PDB entry 9O4F | electron microscopy, 2.24 A resolution | chains B and D of the 6 polymer chains in the assembly

[Chain B]
Molecule: Surface protein
From: Homo sapiens
UniProtKB: Q69384 (ENK6_HUMAN); residue numbers follow UniProt; this construct covers 97-465
Chain sequence (369 residues; each row starts with the number of its first residue):
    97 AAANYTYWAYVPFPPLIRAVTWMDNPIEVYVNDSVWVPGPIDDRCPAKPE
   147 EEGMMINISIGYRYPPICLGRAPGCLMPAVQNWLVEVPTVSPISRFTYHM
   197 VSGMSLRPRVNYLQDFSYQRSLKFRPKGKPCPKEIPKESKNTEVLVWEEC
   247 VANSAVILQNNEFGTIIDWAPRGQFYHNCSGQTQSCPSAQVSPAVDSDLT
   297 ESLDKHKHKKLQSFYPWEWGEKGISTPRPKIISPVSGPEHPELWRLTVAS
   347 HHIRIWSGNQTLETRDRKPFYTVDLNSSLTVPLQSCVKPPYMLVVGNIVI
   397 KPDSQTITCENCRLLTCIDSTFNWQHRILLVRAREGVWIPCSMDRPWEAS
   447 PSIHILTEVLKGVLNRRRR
Not modelled in the structure: 97-99, 460-465
Disulfides: Cys164-Cys171, Cys227-Cys246, Cys275-Cys282, Cys382-Cys413, Cys405-Cys408
Covalent attachments: N-acetylglucosamine (NAG) linked to Asn100, Asn128, Asn153, Asn274, Asn355, Asn372
Differences from the reference sequence: conflict Ile123 (Thr in Q69384), Arg159 (His in Q69384), Ser190 (Cys in Q69384), Ile328 (Val in Q69384), Val369 (Ile in Q69384), Ile449 (Val in Q69384); engineered mutation Cys437 (Val in Q69384), Arg463 (Ser in Q69384), Arg464 (Lys in Q69384)

[Chain D]
Molecule: Transmembrane protein, Fibritin
From: Homo sapiens
UniProtKB: chimeric construct of Q69384, P10104: residues 466-632 from Q69384 (ENK6_HUMAN) positions 466-632 (same numbers); residues 651-676 from P10104 positions 459-484 (UniProt number = residue number - 192)
Chain sequence (253 residues; row label = number of the first residue in the row):
   466 FIFTLIAVIMGLIAVTATAAVAGVALHSSVQSCNFVNDWQKNSTRLWNSQ
   516 SSIDQKLANQINDLRQTVIWMGDRLMSLEHRFQLQCDWNTSDFCITPQIY
   566 NESEHHWDMVRRHLQGREDNLTLDISKLKEQIFEASKAHLNLVPGTEAIA
   616 GVADGLANLNPVTWVKTDDDDKAGGSGGSGGSGGGYIPEAPRDGQAYVRK
   666 DGEWVLLSTFLASGLEVLFQGPGAGWSHPQFEKGGGSGGGSGGGSWSHPQ
   716 FEK
Not modelled in the structure: 621-718
Disulfides: Cys551-Cys559
Covalent attachments: N-acetylglucosamine (NAG) linked to Asn507, Asn554, Asn585; glycan linked to Asn566
Differences from the reference sequence: engineered mutation Cys498 (Val in Q69384); linker (633-650); conflict Leu671 (Phe479 in P10104); expression tag (677-718)
What the authors report for this chain:
  - mutagenesis - L529P: increased expression

[Chain B / chain D interface]
Pairs across the interface (6):
  Ile451(B) - Pro609(D)
  Ile451(B) - Ile614(D)  hydrophobic
  Glu454(B) - Ile614(D)
  Val455(B) - Ala618(D)
  Gly458(B) - Ala618(D)
  Val459(B) - Gly620(D)
Interface residues without a listed pair, chain D (5 interface residues in all): Val617

[In short]
The chain B/chain D interface involves 5 residues from each chain. N-acetylglucosamine is covalently linked to
Asn100(B), Asn128(B), Asn153(B), Asn274(B), Asn355(B) and Asn372(B). Covalently linked N-acetylglucosamine: at
Asn507(D), Asn554(D) and Asn585(D). The paper reports that L529P of chain D increases expression.
Here chain B is Surface protein and chain D is Transmembrane protein, Fibritin, both from Homo sapiens. Entry
9O4F (Pre-fusion Stabilized HERV-K Envelope Trimer Ectodomain) was determined by electron microscopy together
with 9MLA and 9MLK from the same study.
